6NPP - chains A and B; structure by X-ray diffraction, 1.35 A resolution.

Chain A:
Molecule: Epstein-Barr nuclear antigen 1
Organism: Epstein-Barr virus (strain B95-8)
UniProt: P03211 (EBNA1_EBVB9); residue numbers follow UniProt; this construct covers 471-607
Chain sequence (141 residues; row label = number of the first residue in the row):
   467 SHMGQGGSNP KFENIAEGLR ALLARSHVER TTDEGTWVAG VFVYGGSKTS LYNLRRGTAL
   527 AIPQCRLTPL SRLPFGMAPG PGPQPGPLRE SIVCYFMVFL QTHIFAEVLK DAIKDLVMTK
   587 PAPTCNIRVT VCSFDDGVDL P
Sequence notes: expression tag (467-470)
UniProt features mapped onto this chain:
  - active site: Tyr518 (For site-specific DNA endonuclease activity)
  - binding site (DNA): Tyr518
  - site: Arg491 (Interaction dimer-dimer), Tyr518 (Interaction dimer-dimer. Required for episome maintenance and generation of immortalized B cells in the host)

Chain B:
Molecule: EBNA1
Organism: Epstein-Barr virus (strain B95-8)
UniProt: A0A0P0J719 (A0A0P0J719_EBVG); residues 474-607 here correspond to UniProt positions 71-204 (UniProt number = residue number - 403)
Chain sequence (134 residues; each row starts with the number of its first residue):
   474 SNPKFENIAE GLRALLARSH VERTTDEGTW VAGVFVYGGS KTSLYNLRRG TALAIPQCRL
   534 TPLSRLPFGM APGPGPQPGP LRESIVCYFM VFLQTHIFAE VLKDAIKDLV MTKPAPTCNI
   594 RVTVCSFDDG VDLP
Sequence notes: conflict Ala487 (Val84 in A0A0P0J719), Asp499 (Glu96 in A0A0P0J719), Thr502 (Asn99 in A0A0P0J719), Thr524 (Ile121 in A0A0P0J719), Ile528 (Val125 in A0A0P0J719), Leu533 (Ile130 in A0A0P0J719), Arg594 (Lys191 in A0A0P0J719)
Ligand contacts: fragments (KWG; 3-(phenylethynyl)-2-(1H-pyrrol-1-yl)benzoic acid): Lys477, Asn480, Ile481, Gly484, Ser516, Asn519, Leu520, Leu582, Val583, Thr585, Lys586, Thr590, Ile593

Interface between chain A and chain B:
Residue-residue contacts - 94 pairs, chain A then chain B:
  Trp503(A) with Gly542(B); Met543(B), hydrophobic
  Phe508(A) with Met563(B), hydrophobic; Phe565(B), hydrophobic; Val604(B), hydrophobic
  Tyr510(A) with Val604(B); Asp605(B), hydrogen bond (side chain-backbone)
  Arg521(A) with Leu554(B)
  Ala525(A) with Pro553(B); Leu554(B), hydrophobic
  Ile528(A) with Pro553(B)
  Cys531(A) with Pro553(B)
  Arg532(A) with Pro540(B); Phe541(B), hydrogen bond (side chain-backbone); Gly542(B), hydrogen bond (side chain-backbone); Met543(B); Gln550(B); Pro551(B); Pro553(B)
  Leu533(A) with Pro540(B); Pro553(B), hydrogen bond (backbone-backbone); Leu554(B), hydrophobic
  Thr534(A) with Tyr561(B)
  Pro535(A) with Ser537(B); Arg538(B); Glu556(B)
  Ser537(A) with Pro535(B)
  Arg538(A) with Pro535(B)
  Pro540(A) with Arg532(B); Leu533(B); Phe565(B); Leu606(B); Pro607(B)
  Phe541(A) with Arg532(B), hydrogen bond (backbone-side chain); Leu606(B); Pro607(B)
  Gly542(A) with Trp503(B); Arg532(B), hydrogen bond (backbone-side chain); Leu606(B); Pro607(B), hydrogen bond (backbone-backbone)
  Pro545(A) with Arg532(B)
  Gln550(A) with Arg522(B)
  Pro551(A) with Leu526(B), hydrophobic
  Pro553(A) with Ala525(B); Ile528(B); Pro529(B); Cys531(B); Arg532(B); Leu533(B), hydrogen bond (backbone-backbone)
  Leu554(A) with Arg521(B); Arg522(B); Ala525(B), hydrophobic; Leu533(B), hydrophobic
  Glu556(A) with Pro535(B)
  Ser557(A) with Pro607(B)
  Val559(A) with Pro607(B), hydrophobic
  Tyr561(A) with Thr534(B); Tyr561(B), hydrogen bond
  Met563(A) with Phe508(B), hydrophobic; Met563(B), hydrophobic
  Phe565(A) with Phe508(B), hydrophobic; Pro540(B)
  Gln567(A) with Met543(B), hydrogen bond
  Arg594(A) with Asp605(B), salt bridge
  Thr596(A) with Phe600(B); Asp601(B), hydrogen bond (side chain-backbone); Asp602(B), hydrogen bond (side chain-backbone); Gly603(B)
  Val597(A) with Phe600(B); Asp601(B), hydrogen bond (backbone-backbone)
  Cys598(A) with Ser599(B); Phe600(B), hydrophobic
  Ser599(A) with Cys598(B); Ser599(B), hydrogen bond
  Phe600(A) with Thr596(B); Val597(B); Cys598(B), hydrophobic
  Asp601(A) with His569(B), salt bridge; Thr596(B), hydrogen bond (backbone-side chain); Val597(B), hydrogen bond (backbone-backbone)
  Asp602(A) with Thr596(B), hydrogen bond (backbone-side chain)
  Gly603(A) with Thr596(B)
  Val604(A) with Phe508(B), hydrophobic; Tyr510(B)
  Asp605(A) with Tyr510(B), hydrogen bond (backbone-side chain); Arg594(B), salt bridge
  Leu606(A) with Pro540(B); Phe541(B); Gly542(B)
  Pro607(A) with Pro540(B); Phe541(B); Gly542(B), hydrogen bond (backbone-backbone); Ser557(B); Val559(B), hydrophobic
Interface residues without a listed pair, chain A (48 interface residues in all): Gly501, Pro529, Leu539, Met543, Ala544, Glu573, Val595
Interface residues without a listed pair, chain B (49 interface residues in all): Tyr518, Leu539, Gly552, Glu573, Val595

In short:
Chain A and chain B form an interface of 48 and 49 residues respectively; the contacts include 19 hydrogen
bonds and 3 salt bridges. Polar contacts include Arg594(A)-Asp605(B), Asp601(A)-His569(B) and
Asp605(A)-Arg594(B). Ligands of chain B: fragments.
Chain A is Epstein-Barr nuclear antigen 1 and chain B is EBNA1, both from Epstein-Barr virus (strain B95-8);
the structure, Crystal structure of Epstein-Barr Virus Nuclear Antigen-1, EBNA1, bound to fragments, was
determined by X-ray diffraction, deposited together with 6NPI and 6NPM.
